Entry 7OMF (X-ray diffraction, 3.00 A resolution); this record covers chains C and D of the 4 polymer chains in the assembly.

# Chain C
Protein: Splicing factor 3B subunit 1
From: Homo sapiens
Reference sequence: O75533 (SF3B1_HUMAN); numbering as in UniProt (aligned over 453-1304)
Amino-acid sequence (852 residues; numbered 453 to 1304; the number before each row is that of its first residue):
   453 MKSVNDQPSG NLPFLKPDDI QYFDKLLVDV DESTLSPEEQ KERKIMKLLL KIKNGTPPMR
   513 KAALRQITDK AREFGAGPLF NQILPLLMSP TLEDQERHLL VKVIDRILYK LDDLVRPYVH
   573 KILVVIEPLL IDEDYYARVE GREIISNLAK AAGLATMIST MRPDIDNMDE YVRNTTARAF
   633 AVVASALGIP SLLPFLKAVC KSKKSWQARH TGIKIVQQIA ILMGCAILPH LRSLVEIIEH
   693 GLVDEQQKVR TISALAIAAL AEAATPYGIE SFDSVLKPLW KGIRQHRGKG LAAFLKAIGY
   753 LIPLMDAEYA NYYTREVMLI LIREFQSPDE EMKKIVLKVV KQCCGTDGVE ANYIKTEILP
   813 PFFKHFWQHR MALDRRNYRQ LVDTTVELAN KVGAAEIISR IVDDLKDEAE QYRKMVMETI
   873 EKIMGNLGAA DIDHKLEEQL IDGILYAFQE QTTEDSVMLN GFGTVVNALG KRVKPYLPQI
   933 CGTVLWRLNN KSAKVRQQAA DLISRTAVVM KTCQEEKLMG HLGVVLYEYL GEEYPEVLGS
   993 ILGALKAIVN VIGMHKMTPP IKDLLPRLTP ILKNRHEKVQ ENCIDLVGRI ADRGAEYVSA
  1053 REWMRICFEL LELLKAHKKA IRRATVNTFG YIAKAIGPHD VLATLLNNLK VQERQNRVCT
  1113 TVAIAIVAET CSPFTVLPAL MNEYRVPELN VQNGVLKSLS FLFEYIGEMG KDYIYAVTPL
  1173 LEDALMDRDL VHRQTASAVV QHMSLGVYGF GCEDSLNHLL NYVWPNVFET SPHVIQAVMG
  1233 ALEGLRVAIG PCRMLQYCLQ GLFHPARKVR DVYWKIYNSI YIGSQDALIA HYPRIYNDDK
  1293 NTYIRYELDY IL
Not modelled in the structure: 453-462
Ligand contacts: T2W ([(Z,2S)-5-[[4-[(2E,4E)-3-methyl-5-[(2S,4R)-4,6,6-trimethyl-4-oxidanyl-oxan-2-yl]penta-2,4-dienyl]cyclohexyl]amino]-5-oxidanylidene-pent-3-en-2-yl] N-methylcarbamate): Leu1066, Lys1067, His1069, Lys1071, Arg1074, Val1078, Gln1107, Val1110, Cys1111, Val1114, Phe1153
Swiss-Prot annotation at these positions:
  - region: Gly529 to Arg568 (Interaction with SF3B14), Gln547 to His550 (Interaction with PHF5A), Glu1156, Tyr1157 (Interaction with PHF5A)
  - site: Pro469 (Interaction with RNA), Tyr587 (Interaction with RNA), Glu592 (Interaction with PHF5A), Lys602 (Interaction with SF3B3), Cys677 (Interaction with SF3B3), Cys1035 (Interaction with RNA), Tyr1049 (Interaction with RNA), Leu1141 (Interaction with RNA), Glu1205 (Interaction with SF3B3)
  - modified residue: Ser488 (Phosphoserine), Lys554 (N6-acetyllysine), Lys562 (N6-acetyllysine)
  - mutagenesis: Lys700 (K700E: Does not affect the stability of the SF3B complex interaction with U2AF65. Does not decrease the affinity to RNA)
Reported in the primary citation:
  - mutagenesis - V1078A, V1078I: increased growth in response to SSA and SD6

# Chain D
Protein: PHD finger-like domain-containing protein 5A
From: Homo sapiens
Reference sequence: Q7RTV0 (PHF5A_HUMAN); numbering as in UniProt (aligned over 1-98)
Amino-acid sequence (108 residues; numbered -9 to 98; the number before each row is that of its first residue; numbers below 1 keep their minus sign (Gly-9 is residue -9)):
    -9 GPLGSPGSRA MAKHHPDLIF CRKQAGVAIG RLCEKCDGKC VICDSYVRPC TLVRICDECN
    51 YGSYQGRCVI CGGPGVSDAY YCKECTIQEK DRDGCPKIVN LGSSKTDL
Not modelled in the structure: -9 to 5
Sequence notes: expression tag (-9 to 0)
Glycans and other covalent adducts: compound T2W linked to Cys26
Metal / ion sites: Zn2+ site 1: Cys11, Cys46, Cys49, Cys85; Zn2+ site 2: Cys23, Cys58, Cys61 (together with thiocyanate ion); Zn2+ site 3: Cys30, Cys33, Cys72, Cys75
Ligand contacts: T2W ([(Z,2S)-5-[[4-[(2E,4E)-3-methyl-5-[(2S,4R)-4,6,6-trimethyl-4-oxidanyl-oxan-2-yl]penta-2,4-dienyl]cyclohexyl]amino]-5-oxidanylidene-pent-3-en-2-yl] N-methylcarbamate): Lys25, Gly28, Lys29, Tyr36, Ile60
Reported in the primary citation:
  - binding site for T2W: Cys26
  - mutagenesis - C26H: decreased binding to T2W
  - mutagenesis - C26H: unchanged growth in response to PB
  - mutagenesis - K29A, K29R: increased growth in response to SSA/SD6
  - mutagenesis - Y36A: increased growth in response to SSA and SD6

# Interface between chain C and chain D
Pairs across the interface (37; chain C residue first):
  Lys468(C) - Thr96(D)
  Asn506(C) - Ser94(D)
  Gly507(C) - Ser94(D)  hydrogen bond (backbone-side chain)
  Thr508(C) - Leu91(D)
  Thr508(C) - Gly92(D)
  Thr508(C) - Ser94(D)
  Pro509(C) - Leu91(D)
  Pro509(C) - Ser93(D)
  Pro510(C) - Leu91(D)
  Arg512(C) - Lys95(D)
  Gln547(C) - Ser53(D)  hydrogen bond
  Gln547(C) - Tyr54(D)
  Gln547(C) - Lys95(D)
  Glu548(C) - Thr96(D)
  His550(C) - Tyr51(D)
  Tyr588(C) - Tyr51(D)
  Tyr588(C) - Gly52(D)
  Tyr588(C) - Gln55(D)
  Val591(C) - Tyr51(D)
  Glu592(C) - Tyr51(D)  hydrogen bond
  His1069(C) - Glu24(D)
  Lys1071(C) - Asp27(D)  salt bridge
  Lys1071(C) - Gly28(D)
  Arg1074(C) - Tyr36(D)
  Phe1153(C) - Val37(D)  hydrophobic
  Glu1156(C) - Ser35(D)  hydrogen bond
  Glu1156(C) - Val37(D)
  Glu1156(C) - Arg38(D)  hydrogen bond (backbone-side chain)
  Glu1156(C) - Glu74(D)
  Tyr1157(C) - Arg38(D)  hydrogen bond (backbone-side chain)
  His1194(C) - Glu74(D)  salt bridge
  Leu1197(C) - Glu74(D)
  Leu1197(C) - Ile77(D)
  Leu1197(C) - Gln78(D)
  Glu1235(C) - Gln78(D)
  Glu1235(C) - Lys80(D)
  Gly1236(C) - Gln78(D)
Interface residues without a listed pair, chain C (32 interface residues in all): Lys505, Glu545, Leu551, Ile1158, Gly1159, Gln1193, Tyr1200, Gly1232, Val1239
Interface residues without a listed pair, chain D (25 interface residues in all): Lys25, Ser67, Asn90

# In short
32 residues of chain C and 25 residues of chain D are in contact, with 6 hydrogen bonds and 2 salt bridges.
Among the polar pairs are Lys1071(C)-Asp27(D), His1194(C)-Glu74(D) and Gly507(C)-Ser94(D). The paper reports a
binding site for T2W at Cys26(D); V1078A and V1078I of chain C increase growth in response to SSA and SD6; 6
substitutions were tested in all.
Here chain C is Splicing factor 3B subunit 1 and chain D is PHD finger-like domain-containing protein 5A, both
from Homo sapiens. Entry 7OMF (Structure of a minimal SF3B core in complex with sudemycin D6 (form I)) was
determined by X-ray diffraction, deposited together with 7B0I, 7B91, 7B92, 7B9C, 7ONB and 7OPI.
